Entry 4XLQ (X-ray diffraction, 4.60 A resolution (low resolution: residue-level contacts below are approximate; hydrogen-bond / salt-bridge calls are withheld)); this record covers chains B and D of the 8 polymer chains in the assembly.

Chain B:
Name: DNA-directed RNA polymerase subunit alpha
Organism: Thermus aquaticus
Notes: EC 2.7.7.6
UniProtKB: Q9KWU8 (RPOA_THEAQ); residue numbers follow UniProt; this construct covers 1-314
Chain sequence (314 residues; each row starts with the number of its first residue):
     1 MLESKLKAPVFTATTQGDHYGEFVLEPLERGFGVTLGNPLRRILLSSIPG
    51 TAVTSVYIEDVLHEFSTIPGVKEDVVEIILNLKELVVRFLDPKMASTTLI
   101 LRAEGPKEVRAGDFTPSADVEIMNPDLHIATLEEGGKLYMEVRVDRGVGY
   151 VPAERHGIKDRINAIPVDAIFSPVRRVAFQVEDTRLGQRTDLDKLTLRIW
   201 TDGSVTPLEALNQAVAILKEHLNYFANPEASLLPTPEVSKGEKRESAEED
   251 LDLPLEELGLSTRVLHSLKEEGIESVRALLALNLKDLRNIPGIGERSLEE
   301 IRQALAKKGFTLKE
Disordered / not traced: 1-6, 234-314

Chain D:
Name: DNA-directed RNA polymerase subunit beta'
Organism: Thermus aquaticus
Notes: EC 2.7.7.6
UniProtKB: Q9KWU6 (RPOC_THEAQ); residues 1-1524 here = UniProt positions 1-1524
Chain sequence (1524 residues; numbered 1 to 1524; the number before each row is that of its first residue):
     1 MKKEVRKVRIALASPEKIRSWSYGEVEKPETINYRTLKPERDGLFDERIF
    51 GPIKDYECACGKYKRQRFEGKVCERCGVEVTRSIVRRYRMGHIELATPAA
   101 HIWFVKDVPSKIGTLLDLSATELEQVLYFNKYIVLDPKGAVLDGVPVEKR
   151 QLLTDEEYRELRYGKQETYPLPAGVDALVKDGEEVVKGQELAPGVVSRMD
   201 GVALYRFPRRVRVDYLRKERAALRIPLSAWVEKEAYRPGEVLAELSEPYL
   251 FRAEESGVVELKDLAEGHLIYLRQEEEVVARYFLPAGMTPLVVEGEIVEV
   301 GQPLAEGKGLLRLPRHMTAKEVEAEEEGDSVHLTLFLEWTEPKDYKVAPH
   351 MNVIVPEGAKVQAGEKIVAAIDPEEEVIAEAEGVVHLHEPASILVVKARV
   401 YPFEDDVEVTTGDRVAPGDVLADGGKVKSEIYGRVEVDLVRNVVRVVESY
   451 DIDARMGAEAIQELLKELDLEKLERELLEEMKHPSRARRAKARKRLEVVR
   501 AFLDSGNRPEWMILEAVPVLPPDLRPMVQVDGGRFATSDLNDLYRRLINR
   551 NNRLKKLLAQGAPEIIIRNEKRMLQEAVDAVIDNGRRGSPVTNPGSERPL
   601 RSLTDILSGKQGRFRQNLLGKRVDYSGRSVIVVGPQLKLHQCGLPKRMAL
   651 ELFKPFLLKKMEEKAFAPNVKAARRMLERQRDIKDEVWDALEEVIHGKVV
   701 LLNRAPTLHRLGIQAFQPVLVEGQSIQLHPLVCEAFNADFDGDQMAVHVP
   751 LSSFAQAEARIQMLSAHNLLSPASGEPLAKPSRDIILGLYYITQVRKEKK
   801 GAGMAFATPEEALAAYERGEVALNAPIVVAGRETSVGRLKFVFANPDEAL
   851 LAVAHGLLDLQDVVTVRYLGRRLETSPGRILFARIVGEAVGDEKVAQELI
   901 QMDVPQEKNSLKDLVYQAFLRLGMEKTARLLDALKYYGFTLSTTSGITIG
   951 IDDAVIPEEKQRYLEEADRKLRQIEQAYEMGFLTDRERYDQVIQLWTETT
  1001 EKVTQAVFKNFEENYPFNPLYVMAQSGARGNPQQIRQLCGMRGLMQKPSG
  1051 ETFEVPVRSSFREGLTVLEYFISSHGARKGGADTALRTADSGYLTRKLVD
  1101 VAHEIVVREADCGTTNYISVPLFQMDEVTRTLRLRKRSDIESGLYGRVLA
  1151 REVEALGRRLEEGRYLSLEDVHFLIKAAEAGEVREVPVRSPLTCQTRYGV
  1201 CQKCYGYDLSMARPVSIGEAVGVVAAESIGEPGTQLTMRTFHTGGVAVGT
  1251 DITQGLPRVIELFEARRPKAKAVISEIDGVVRIEEGEDRLSVFVESEGFS
  1301 KEYKLPKDARLLVKDGDYVEAGQPLTRGAIDPHQLLEAKGPEAVERYLVD
  1351 EIQKVYRAQGVKLHDKHIEIVVRQMLKYVEVTDPGDSRLLEGQVLEKWDV
  1401 EALNERLIAEGKVPVAWKPLLMGVTKSALSTKSWLSAASFQNTTHVLTEA
  1451 AIAGKKDELIGLKENVILGRLIPAGTGSDFVRFTQVVDQRTLKAIEEARK
  1501 EAVEAKEKEAPRRPVRREQPGKGL
Disordered / not traced: 1, 1239-1252, 1506-1524
Metal / ion sites: Zn2+ site 1: Cys58, Cys60, Cys73, Cys76; Mg2+: Asp739, Asp741, Asp743; Zn2+ site 2: Cys1112, Cys1194, Cys1201, Cys1204
UniProt features mapped onto this chain:
  - binding site (Zn(2+)): Cys58, Cys60, Cys73, Cys76, Cys1112, Cys1194, Cys1201, Cys1204
  - binding site (Mg(2+)): Asp739, Asp741, Asp743

Interface between chain B and chain D:
Contacting residue pairs (42; chain B residue first):
  Leu45(B) - Leu851(D)
  Ser46(B) - His855(D)
  Phe65(B) - Pro809(D)
  Asp74(B) - Arg872(D)
  Glu77(B) - Arg867(D)
  Glu77(B) - Arg872(D)
  Leu80(B) - Val842(D)
  Leu80(B) - Ala844(D)
  Leu80(B) - Arg867(D)
  Asn81(B) - Arg867(D)
  Lys83(B) - Val842(D)
  Glu84(B) - Ala844(D)
  Glu84(B) - Asn845(D)
  Glu84(B) - Arg867(D)
  Gly149(B) - His855(D)
  Tyr150(B) - Phe843(D)
  Tyr150(B) - Glu848(D)
  Tyr150(B) - Leu851(D)
  Tyr150(B) - Ala852(D)
  Tyr150(B) - His855(D)
  Tyr150(B) - Leu857(D)
  Glu154(B) - Lys840(D)
  Arg155(B) - Leu857(D)
  Asp168(B) - Val842(D)
  Asp168(B) - Glu848(D)
  Arg175(B) - Asn845(D)
  Arg175(B) - Asp847(D)
  Arg176(B) - Leu850(D)
  Arg176(B) - Arg884(D)
  Arg176(B) - Tyr937(D)
  Gln180(B) - Tyr936(D)
  Arg185(B) - Trp688(D)
  Arg185(B) - Asp689(D)
  Arg185(B) - Glu692(D)
  Arg185(B) - Leu720(D)
  Gly187(B) - Trp688(D)
  Gly187(B) - Asp689(D)
  Gln188(B) - Asp685(D)
  Gln188(B) - Trp688(D)
  Thr190(B) - Glu722(D)
  Arg198(B) - Tyr937(D)
  Trp200(B) - Arg884(D)
Interface residues without a listed pair, chain B (28 interface residues in all): Arg41, Arg42, Val76, Pro152, Asp191
Interface residues without a listed pair, chain D (28 interface residues in all): Glu817, Leu839, Ala854, Glu888

Summary:
Chain B and chain D each contribute 28 residues to their interface. Cys58(D), Cys60(D), Cys73(D) and Cys76(D)
form the Zn2+ site 1. Asp739(D), Asp741(D) and Asp743(D) coordinate Mg2+. UniProt lists 8 Zn2+-binding
residues and 3 Mg2+-binding residues on chain D.
Here chain B is DNA-directed RNA polymerase subunit alpha and chain D is DNA-directed RNA polymerase subunit
beta', both from Thermus aquaticus. Entry 4XLQ (Crystal structure of T.aquaticus transcription initiation
complex containing upstream fork (-11 base-paired) promoter) was determined by X-ray diffraction (same
publication as 4XLN and 4XLP).
